Entry 5UN8 (X-ray diffraction, 2.13 A resolution); this record covers chains C and G of the 4 polymer chains in the assembly.

Chain C:
Molecule: Protein O-GlcNAcase
From: Homo sapiens
Notes: EC 3.2.1.169, 3.2.1.-; fragment: and 553-704
Reference sequence: O60502 (OGA_HUMAN); the construct has insertions or renumbered stretches relative to UniProt, so the offset changes along the chain: 60-391 = UniProt 60-391; 534-542 = UniProt 392-400; 553-704 = UniProt 553-704
Amino-acid sequence (504 residues; each row starts with the number of its first residue; note: 142 numbers in that range are skipped by the numbering (no residue carries them; nothing is unmodelled there)):
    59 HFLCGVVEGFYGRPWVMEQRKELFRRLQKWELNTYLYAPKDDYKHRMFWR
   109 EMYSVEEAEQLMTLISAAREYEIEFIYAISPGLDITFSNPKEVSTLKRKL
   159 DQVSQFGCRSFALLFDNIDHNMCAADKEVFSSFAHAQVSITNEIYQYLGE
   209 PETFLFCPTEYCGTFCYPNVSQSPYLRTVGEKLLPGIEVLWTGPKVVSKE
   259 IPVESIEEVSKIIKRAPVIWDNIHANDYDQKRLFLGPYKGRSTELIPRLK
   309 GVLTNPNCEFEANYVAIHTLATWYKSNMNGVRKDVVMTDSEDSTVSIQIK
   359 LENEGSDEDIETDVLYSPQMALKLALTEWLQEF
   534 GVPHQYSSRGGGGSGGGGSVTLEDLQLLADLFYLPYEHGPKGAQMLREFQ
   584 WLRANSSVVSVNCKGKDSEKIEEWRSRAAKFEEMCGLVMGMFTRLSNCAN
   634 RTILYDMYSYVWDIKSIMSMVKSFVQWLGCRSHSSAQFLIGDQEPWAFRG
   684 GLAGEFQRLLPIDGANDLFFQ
Unresolved in the structure: 337-372, 534-551, 593-603, 695-704
Differences from the reference sequence: expression tag (59); conflict Asn-175 (Asp in O60502); linker (543-552)
Small-molecule neighbours: N-acetylglucosamine (NAG; 2-acetamido-2-deoxy-beta-D-glucopyranose): Gly-67, Phe-68, Tyr-69, Lys-98, Asp-174, Asn-175, Cys-215, Tyr-219, Thr-250, Val-254, Trp-278, Asn-280, Ala-283, Asp-285, Tyr-286, Asn-313
From the paper describing this entry:
  - binding site for P53 peptide: Tyr-69, Tyr-219, Phe-223, Val-254, Met-622, Trp-679
  - binding site for P53 peptide: Phe-625, Trp-645, Met-653
  - mutagenesis - F223A, W679A: decreased binding to P53 peptide (chain G)
  - catalytic residues: Asp-174 (citing earlier work)
  - mutagenesis - K98A, Y219F: decreased catalytic activity
  - mutagenesis - D285A: abolished catalytic activity

Chain G:
Molecule: P53 peptide
Amino-acid sequence (11 residues; each row starts with the number of its first residue):
   144 QLWVDSTPPPG
Unresolved in the structure: 144-145
Glycans and other covalent adducts: N-acetylglucosamine (NAG) linked to Ser-149

Interface between chain C and chain G:
Residue-residue contacts - 12 pairs, chain C then chain G:
  Tyr-69(C) with Asp-148(G); Ser-149(G)
  Asn-175(C) with Val-147(G); Asp-148(G); Ser-149(G), hydrogen bond (side chain-backbone)
  Ile-176(C) with Val-147(G)
  Tyr-219(C) with Ser-149(G)
  Thr-222(C) with Trp-146(G); Pro-151(G)
  Phe-223(C) with Trp-146(G); Pro-151(G)
  Val-254(C) with Ser-149(G)
Also at the interface, not in a pair above, chain C (8 interface residues in all): Asp-177

Summary:
Chain C and chain G form an interface of 8 and 5 residues respectively, with 1 hydrogen bond. Its one
hydrogen-bonded contact is Asn-175(C)/Ser-149(G). Ligands of chain C: N-acetylglucosamine. From the paper: the
catalytic residue Asp-174(C); F223A and W679A of chain C reduce binding to P53 peptide (chain G); 5
substitutions were tested in all.
Here chain C is Protein O-GlcNAcase (Homo sapiens) and chain G is P53 peptide. Entry 5UN8 (Crystal Structure
of human O-GlcNAcase in complex with glycopeptide p53) was determined by X-ray diffraction (same publication
as 5TKE and 5UN9).
